PDB entry 4C3J | X-ray diffraction, 3.35 A resolution | chains A and I of the 14 polymer chains in the assembly

# Chain A
Name: DNA-directed RNA polymerase I subunit RPA190
Source organism: Saccharomyces cerevisiae
Notes: EC 2.7.7.6
Reference sequence: P10964 (RPA1_YEAST); residue numbers follow UniProt; this construct covers 1-1664
Sequence (1664 residues; each row starts with the number of its first residue):
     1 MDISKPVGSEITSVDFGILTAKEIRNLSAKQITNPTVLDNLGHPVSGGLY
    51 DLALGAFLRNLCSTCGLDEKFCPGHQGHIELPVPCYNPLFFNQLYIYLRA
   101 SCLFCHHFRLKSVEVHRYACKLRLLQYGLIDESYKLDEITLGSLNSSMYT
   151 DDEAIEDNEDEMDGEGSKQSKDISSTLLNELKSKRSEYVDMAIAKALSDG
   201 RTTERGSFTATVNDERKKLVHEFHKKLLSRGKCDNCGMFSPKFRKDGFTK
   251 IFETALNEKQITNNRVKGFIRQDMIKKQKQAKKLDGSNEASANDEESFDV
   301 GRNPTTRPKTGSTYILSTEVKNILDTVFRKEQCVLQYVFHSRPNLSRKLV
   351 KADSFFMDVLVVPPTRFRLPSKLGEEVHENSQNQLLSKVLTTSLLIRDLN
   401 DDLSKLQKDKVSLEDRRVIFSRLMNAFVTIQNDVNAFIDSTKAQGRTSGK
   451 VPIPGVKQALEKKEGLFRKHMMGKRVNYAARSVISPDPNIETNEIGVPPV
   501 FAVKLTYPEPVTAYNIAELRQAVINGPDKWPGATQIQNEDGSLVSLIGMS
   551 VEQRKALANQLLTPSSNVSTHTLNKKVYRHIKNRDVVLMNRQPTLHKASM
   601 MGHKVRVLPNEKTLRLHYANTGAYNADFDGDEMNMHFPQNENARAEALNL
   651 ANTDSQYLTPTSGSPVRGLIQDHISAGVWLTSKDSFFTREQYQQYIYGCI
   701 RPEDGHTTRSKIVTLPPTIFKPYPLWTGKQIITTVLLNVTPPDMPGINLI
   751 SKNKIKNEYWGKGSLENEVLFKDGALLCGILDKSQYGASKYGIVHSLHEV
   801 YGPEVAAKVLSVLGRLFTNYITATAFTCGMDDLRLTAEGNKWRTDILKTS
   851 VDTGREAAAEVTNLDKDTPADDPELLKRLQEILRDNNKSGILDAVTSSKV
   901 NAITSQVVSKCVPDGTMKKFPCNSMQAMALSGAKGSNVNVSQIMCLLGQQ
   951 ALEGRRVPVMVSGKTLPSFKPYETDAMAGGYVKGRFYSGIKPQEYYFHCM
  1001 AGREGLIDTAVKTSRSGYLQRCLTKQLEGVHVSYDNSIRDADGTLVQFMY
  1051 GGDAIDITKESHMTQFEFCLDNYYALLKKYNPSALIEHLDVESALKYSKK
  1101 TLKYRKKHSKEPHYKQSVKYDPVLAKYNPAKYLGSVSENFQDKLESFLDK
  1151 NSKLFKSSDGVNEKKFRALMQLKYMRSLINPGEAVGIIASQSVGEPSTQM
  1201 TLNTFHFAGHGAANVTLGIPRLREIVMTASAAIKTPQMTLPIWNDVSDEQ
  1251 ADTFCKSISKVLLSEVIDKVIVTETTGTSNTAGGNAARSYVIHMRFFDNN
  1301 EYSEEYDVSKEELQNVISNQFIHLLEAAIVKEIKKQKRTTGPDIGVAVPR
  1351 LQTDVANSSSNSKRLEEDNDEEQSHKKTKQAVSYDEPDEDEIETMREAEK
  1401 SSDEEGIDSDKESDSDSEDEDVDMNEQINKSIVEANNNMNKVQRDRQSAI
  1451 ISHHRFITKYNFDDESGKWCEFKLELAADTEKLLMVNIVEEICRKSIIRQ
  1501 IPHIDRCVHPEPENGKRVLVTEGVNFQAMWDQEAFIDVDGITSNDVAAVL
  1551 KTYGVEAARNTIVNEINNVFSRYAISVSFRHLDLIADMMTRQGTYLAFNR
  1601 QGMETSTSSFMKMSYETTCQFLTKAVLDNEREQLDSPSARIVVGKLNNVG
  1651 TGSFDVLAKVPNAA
Unresolved in the structure: 142-171, 276-311, 407-409, 448-450, 1154-1159, 1206-1213, 1279-1286, 1353-1360, 1400-1437, 1664
UniProt features mapped onto this chain:
  - region: Pro992 to Glu1004 (Bridging helix)
  - binding site (Zn(2+)): Cys62, Cys65, Cys72, His75, Cys102, Cys105, Cys233, Cys236
  - binding site (Mg(2+)): Asp627, Asp629, Asp631
  - modified residue (Phosphoserine): Ser889, Ser1636
Bound ions: Zn2+ site 1: Cys62, Cys65, Cys72, His75; Zn2+ site 2: Cys102, Cys105, Cys233, Cys236
Reported in the primary citation:
  - conformationally variable residues (order/disorder transition): Asn1361 to Glu1399
  - contacts within the chain: Arg1015-Asp1385, Arg1015-Glu1386, Arg1015-Asp1388, Arg1015-Glu1389

# Chain I
Name: DNA-directed RNA polymerase I subunit RPA12
Source organism: Saccharomyces cerevisiae
Notes: EC 2.7.7.6
Reference sequence: P32529 (RPA12_YEAST); residue numbers follow UniProt; this construct covers 1-125
Sequence (125 residues; row label = number of the first residue in the row):
     1 MSVVGSLIFCLDCGDLLENPNAVLGSNVECSQCKAIYPKSQFSNLKVVTT
    51 TADDAFPSSLRAKKSVVKTSLKKNELKDGATIKEKCPQCGNEEMNYHTLQ
   101 LRSADEGATVFYTCTSCGYKFRTNN
Unresolved in the structure: 1
UniProt features mapped onto this chain:
  - zinc finger: Cys10 to Cys33 (C4-type), Ile82 to Arg122 (TFIIS-type)
  - binding site (Zn(2+)): Cys10, Cys13, Cys30, Cys33, Cys86, Cys89, Cys114, Cys117
  - mutagenesis: Cys10 (C10S: Severe growth defect), Cys13 (C13S: No effect), Cys30 (C30S: Limited growth defect), Cys33 (C33S: No effect)
Bound ions: Zn2+: Cys10, Cys13, Cys30, Cys33

# How chain A and chain I interact
Residue-residue contacts (117):
  Asn753(A) - Lys85(I)
  Lys756(A) - Glu92(I)  salt bridge
  Tyr759(A) - Lys83(I)  hydrogen bond
  Glu860(A) - Lys68(I)  salt bridge
  Val861(A) - Val67(I)
  Val861(A) - Lys68(I)  hydrogen bond (backbone-backbone)
  Thr862(A) - Val66(I)
  Thr862(A) - Val67(I)
  Asn863(A) - Val66(I)  hydrogen bond (side chain-backbone)
  Asn863(A) - Val67(I)
  Asn863(A) - Lys68(I)
  Arg878(A) - Val66(I)
  Arg878(A) - Val67(I)
  Glu881(A) - Ser65(I)  hydrogen bond
  Glu881(A) - Val66(I)
  Glu881(A) - Val67(I)
  Ile882(A) - Val67(I)  hydrophobic
  Asn887(A) - Thr69(I)  hydrogen bond (side chain-backbone)
  Lys888(A) - Ser65(I)
  Lys888(A) - Val67(I)
  Lys888(A) - Thr69(I)
  Ile891(A) - Lys68(I)
  Ile891(A) - Thr69(I)
  Ile891(A) - Leu71(I)  hydrophobic
  Val895(A) - Leu71(I)  hydrophobic
  Ser897(A) - Gly79(I)
  Ser898(A) - Lys77(I)
  Ser898(A) - Gly79(I)  hydrogen bond (backbone-backbone)
  Asn901(A) - Gly79(I)  hydrogen bond (side chain-backbone)
  Asn901(A) - Ala80(I)
  Thr904(A) - Tyr96(I)
  Ser905(A) - Thr81(I)
  Val908(A) - Ile82(I)  hydrophobic
  Val912(A) - Lys83(I)
  Pro913(A) - Lys83(I)
  Lys934(A) - Asn125(I)
  Gly935(A) - Asn125(I)  hydrogen bond (backbone-side chain)
  Ser936(A) - Val110(I)
  Ser936(A) - Tyr112(I)
  Asn937(A) - Ile82(I)
  Asn937(A) - Lys83(I)
  Val938(A) - Ile82(I)
  Val938(A) - Tyr96(I)  hydrophobic
  Val938(A) - Thr98(I)
  Val938(A) - Val110(I)  hydrophobic
  Val938(A) - Tyr112(I)
  Gly1002(A) - Gln100(I)
  Gly1005(A) - Leu99(I)
  Gly1005(A) - Gln100(I)
  Leu1006(A) - Gln100(I)  hydrogen bond (backbone-backbone)
  Leu1006(A) - Arg102(I)
  Leu1006(A) - Ser103(I)
  Leu1006(A) - Ala104(I)
  Thr1009(A) - Leu101(I)
  Thr1009(A) - Arg102(I)  hydrogen bond (side chain-backbone)
  Gln1199(A) - Arg122(I)  hydrogen bond (backbone-side chain)
  Leu1202(A) - Leu101(I)  hydrophobic
  Leu1202(A) - Arg122(I)
  Phe1205(A) - Lys120(I)
  Ser1264(A) - Phe56(I)
  Glu1265(A) - Ser58(I)  hydrogen bond (backbone-side chain)
  Ile1267(A) - Phe56(I)  hydrophobic
  Asp1268(A) - Arg61(I)  salt bridge
  Lys1269(A) - Thr51(I)
  Val1270(A) - Thr49(I)
  Val1270(A) - Thr50(I)
  Val1270(A) - Thr51(I)  hydrogen bond (backbone-backbone)
  Val1270(A) - Phe56(I)  hydrophobic
  Ile1271(A) - Val48(I)  hydrophobic
  Ile1271(A) - Thr49(I)
  Ile1271(A) - Thr50(I)
  Val1272(A) - Val47(I)
  Val1272(A) - Val48(I)
  Val1272(A) - Thr49(I)  hydrogen bond (backbone-side chain)
  Thr1273(A) - Val47(I)
  Thr1273(A) - Val48(I)
  Glu1274(A) - Ser6(I)
  Glu1274(A) - Leu45(I)
  Glu1274(A) - Lys46(I)
  Glu1274(A) - Val47(I)  hydrogen bond (backbone-backbone)
  Thr1275(A) - Asn44(I)
  Thr1275(A) - Leu45(I)
  Thr1275(A) - Lys46(I)
  Thr1276(A) - Asn21(I)
  Thr1276(A) - Asn44(I)
  Thr1276(A) - Leu45(I)  hydrogen bond (backbone-backbone)
  Gly1277(A) - Asn44(I)
  Ala1287(A) - Asn21(I)
  Arg1288(A) - Asn19(I)
  Phe1297(A) - Leu60(I)  hydrophobic
  Phe1297(A) - Arg61(I)
  Phe1297(A) - Lys64(I)
  Glu1301(A) - Leu60(I)
  Glu1301(A) - Lys64(I)  salt bridge
  Tyr1302(A) - Leu60(I)
  Glu1305(A) - Ser59(I)  hydrogen bond
  Glu1305(A) - Leu60(I)
  Glu1305(A) - Lys63(I)  salt bridge
  Tyr1306(A) - Ser58(I)
  Tyr1306(A) - Ser59(I)  hydrogen bond
  Tyr1306(A) - Leu60(I)  hydrogen bond (side chain-backbone)
  Asn1369(A) - Ser103(I)  hydrogen bond
  Ala1478(A) - Asn21(I)
  Lys1482(A) - Ser6(I)  hydrogen bond
  Val1486(A) - Thr49(I)
  Glu1490(A) - Thr51(I)  hydrogen bond
  Glu1490(A) - Ala52(I)  hydrogen bond (side chain-backbone)
  Glu1490(A) - Ala55(I)
  Glu1490(A) - Phe56(I)
  Cys1493(A) - Phe56(I)  hydrophobic
  Arg1494(A) - Ala55(I)  hydrogen bond (side chain-backbone)
  His1509(A) - Lys73(I)
  Pro1510(A) - Lys73(I)
  Glu1511(A) - Lys73(I)
  Arg1572(A) - Lys120(I)
  Ala1574(A) - Tyr119(I)
  Ala1574(A) - Lys120(I)
Also at the interface, not in a pair above, chain A (74 interface residues in all): Lys783, Ala894, Gly932, Asn939, Ser941, Glu1004, Thr1278, Asp1370
Also at the interface, not in a pair above, chain I (55 interface residues in all): Pro57, Ser70, Glu84, Ala108, Phe111, Phe121

# Summary
The interface between chain A and chain I involves 74 residues on one side and 55 on the other; the contacts
include 24 hydrogen bonds and 5 salt bridges. Among the polar pairs are Lys756(A)-Glu92(I), Glu860(A)-Lys68(I)
and Asp1268(A)-Arg61(I). The paper reports conformational variability at Asn1361(A); contacts within the chain
involving Arg1015(A), Asp1385(A) and Glu1386(A) among others.
Chain A is DNA-directed RNA polymerase I subunit RPA190 and chain I is DNA-directed RNA polymerase I subunit
RPA12, both from Saccharomyces cerevisiae; the structure, Structure of 14-subunit RNA polymerase I at 3.35 A
resolution, crystal form C2-90, was determined by X-ray diffraction together with 4C3H and 4C3I from the same
study.
